1YYP - chains A and B; structure by X-ray diffraction, 2.50 A resolution.

# Chain A
Protein: DNA polymerase processivity factor
From: Human herpesvirus 5
Notes: fragment: n-terminal domain
Reference sequence: P16790 (VPAP_HCMVA); residues 1-290 here = UniProt positions 1-290
Sequence (290 residues; numbered 1 to 290; the number before each row is that of its first residue):
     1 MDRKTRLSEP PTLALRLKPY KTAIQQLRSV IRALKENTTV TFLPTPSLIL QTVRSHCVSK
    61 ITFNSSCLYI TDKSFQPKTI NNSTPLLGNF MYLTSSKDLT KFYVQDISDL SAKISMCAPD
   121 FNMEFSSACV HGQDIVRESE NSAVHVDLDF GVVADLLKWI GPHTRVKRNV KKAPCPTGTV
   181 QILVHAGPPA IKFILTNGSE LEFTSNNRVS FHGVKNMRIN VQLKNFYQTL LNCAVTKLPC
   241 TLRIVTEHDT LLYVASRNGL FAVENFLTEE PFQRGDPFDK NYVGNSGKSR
Unresolved in the structure: 1-8, 163-176, 272-290
UniProt features mapped onto this chain:
  - mutagenesis: I135 (I135A: Complete loss of interaction with UL54)
What the authors report for this chain:
  - contacts within the chain: I49-I135, Q51-D134 (hydrogen bond), Q51-I135, K60-V136 (hydrogen bond), K60-I135
  - mutagenesis - I135A: unchanged binding to DNA
  - conformationally variable residues (loop rearrangement, register shift, side-chain flip): C129 to G132, Q133 to R137
  - mutagenesis - D134A: decreased binding to DNA polymerase (chain B)

# Chain B
Protein: DNA polymerase
Notes: EC 2.7.7.7; fragment: c-terminal 22 residues
Reference sequence: P08546 (DPOL_HCMVA); numbering as in UniProt (aligned over 1221-1242)
Sequence (22 residues; each row starts with the number of its first residue):
  1221 LPRRLHLEPA FLPYSVKAHE CC
Unresolved in the structure: 1221-1222
What the authors report for this chain:
  - contacts within the chain: P1233-Y1234
  - mutagenesis - R1224A, H1226A: decreased binding to DNA polymerase processivity factor (chain A) (citing earlier work)
  - mutagenesis - C1241A: unchanged binding to DNA polymerase processivity factor (chain A) (citing earlier work)
  - mutagenesis - R1224A, H1226A: decreased binding to DNA polymerase processivity factor (chain A)
  - mutagenesis - C1241A: unchanged binding to DNA polymerase processivity factor (chain A)

# Chain A / chain B interface
Residue-residue contacts (52):
  N37(A) - L1225(B)
  T38(A) - L1225(B)
  T39(A) - L1225(B)
  T41(A) - A1238(B)
  L43(A) - A1238(B)
  L43(A) - C1241(B)  hydrophobic
  L43(A) - C1242(B)
  T45(A) - C1242(B)  hydrogen bond (side chain-backbone)
  S47(A) - C1242(B)
  V53(A) - H1226(B)
  V53(A) - L1227(B)  hydrophobic
  S55(A) - E1228(B)
  S55(A) - F1231(B)
  H56(A) - F1231(B)
  C57(A) - F1231(B)
  V58(A) - F1231(B)  hydrophobic
  P77(A) - H1239(B)
  T79(A) - A1238(B)
  N81(A) - L1225(B)
  V130(A) - R1224(B)
  H131(A) - R1223(B)
  G132(A) - R1223(B)
  G132(A) - K1237(B)  hydrogen bond (backbone-side chain)
  Q133(A) - R1223(B)
  Q133(A) - L1225(B)  hydrogen bond (side chain-backbone)
  Q133(A) - K1237(B)
  Q133(A) - A1238(B)  hydrogen bond (backbone-backbone)
  D134(A) - L1227(B)
  D134(A) - L1232(B)
  D134(A) - S1235(B)
  D134(A) - V1236(B)
  D134(A) - K1237(B)  salt bridge
  I135(A) - S1235(B)
  I135(A) - V1236(B)  hydrogen bond (backbone-backbone)
  I135(A) - A1238(B)  hydrophobic
  I135(A) - C1241(B)  hydrophobic
  V136(A) - L1227(B)  hydrophobic
  V136(A) - Y1234(B)
  V136(A) - S1235(B)
  R137(A) - Y1234(B)  hydrogen bond (backbone-backbone)
  S139(A) - Y1234(B)
  V245(A) - Y1234(B)  hydrophobic
  E247(A) - Y1234(B)
  H248(A) - P1233(B)
  H248(A) - Y1234(B)  hydrogen bond (backbone-side chain)
  D249(A) - A1230(B)
  D249(A) - Y1234(B)  hydrogen bond (backbone-side chain)
  L251(A) - F1231(B)  hydrophobic
  L251(A) - Y1234(B)  hydrophobic
  F266(A) - F1231(B)
  T268(A) - A1230(B)
  T268(A) - F1231(B)
Other interface residues (no listed pair), chain A (37 interface residues in all): E36, I49, Q51, R54, T246, L267
Other interface residues (no listed pair), chain B (19 interface residues in all): E1240
The authors on this interface:
  - pairs named by the authors: T45(A)-C1242(B) (hydrogen bond), Q133(A)-L1225(B) (hydrogen bond), D134(A)-K1237(B) (salt bridge), D134(A)-L1225(B) (water-mediated contact), D134(A)-L1227(B) (water-mediated contact), I135(A)-C1241(B) (hydrophobic contact), I135(A)-A1238(B) (hydrophobic contact), V136(A)-L1227(B), V245(A)-Y1234(B), H248(A)-Y1234(B), L251(A)-Y1234(B), F1231(B)-V136(A)
  - interface residues, chain A: L43(A), I49(A), V53(A), V58(A), Q133(A), L251(A), F266(A), T268(A)
  - hot spots on chain A (mutagenesis) - I135A: abolished binding to DNA polymerase (chain B) (citing earlier work)
  - hot spots on chain A (mutagenesis) - Q133A, V136A: decreased binding to DNA polymerase (chain B) (citing earlier work)
  - interface residues, chain B: Y1234(B)
  - hot spots on chain B (mutagenesis) - L1227A, F1231A: abolished binding to DNA polymerase processivity factor (chain A) (citing earlier work)
  - hot spots on chain B (mutagenesis) - Y1234A: decreased binding to DNA polymerase processivity factor (chain A) (citing earlier work)

# In short
Chain A and chain B form an interface of 37 and 19 residues respectively; the contacts include 8 hydrogen
bonds and 1 salt bridge. Polar pairs include D134(A)-K1237(B), T45(A)-C1242(B) and G132(A)-K1237(B). The paper
describes hydrogen bonds between T45(A) and C1242(B) and Q133(A) and L1225(B); a salt bridge between D134(A)
and K1237(B); water-mediated contacts between D134(A) and L1225(B) and D134(A) and L1227(B). The paper reports
that D134A, Q133A and V136A of chain A reduce binding to DNA polymerase (chain B); interface residues L43(A),
I49(A) and Y1234(B) among others; 10 substitutions were tested in all.
Chain A is DNA polymerase processivity factor (Human herpesvirus 5) and chain B is DNA polymerase; the
structure, Crystal structure of cytomegalovirus UL44 bound to C-terminal peptide from CMV UL54, was determined
by X-ray diffraction.
